Entry 5SBC (X-ray diffraction, 2.32 A resolution); this record covers chains C and D of the 6 polymer chains in the assembly.

Chain C:
Molecule: Tubulin alpha-1B chain
Source organism: Bos taurus
UniProtKB: P81947 (TBA1B_BOVIN); numbering as in UniProt (aligned over 1-451)
Amino-acid sequence (451 residues; each row starts with the number of its first residue):
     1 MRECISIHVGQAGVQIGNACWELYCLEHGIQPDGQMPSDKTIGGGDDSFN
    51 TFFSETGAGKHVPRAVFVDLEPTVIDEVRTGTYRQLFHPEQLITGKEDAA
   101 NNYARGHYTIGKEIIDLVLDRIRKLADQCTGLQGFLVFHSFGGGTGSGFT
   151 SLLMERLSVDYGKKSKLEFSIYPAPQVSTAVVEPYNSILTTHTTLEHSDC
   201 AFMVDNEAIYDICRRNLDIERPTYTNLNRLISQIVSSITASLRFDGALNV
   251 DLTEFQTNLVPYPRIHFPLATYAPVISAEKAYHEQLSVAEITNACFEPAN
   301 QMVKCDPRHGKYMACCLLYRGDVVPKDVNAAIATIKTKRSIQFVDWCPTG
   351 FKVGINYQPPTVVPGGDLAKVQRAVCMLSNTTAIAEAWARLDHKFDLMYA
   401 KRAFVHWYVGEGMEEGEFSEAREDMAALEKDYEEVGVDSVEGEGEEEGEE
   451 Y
Unresolved in the structure: 441-451
Ion coordination: Ca2+: D39, T41, G44, E55
Small-molecule neighbours: GTP (guanosine-5'-triphosphate): G10, Q11, A12, Q15, I16, D69, D98, A99, A100, N101, S140, G142, G143, G144, T145, G146, I171, P173, V177, S178, T179, E183, N206, Y224, L227, N228, I231

Chain D:
Molecule: Tubulin beta-2B chain
Source organism: Bos taurus
UniProtKB: Q6B856 (TBB2B_BOVIN); the author numbering skips numbers that UniProt does not, so the offset changes along the chain: 1-42 = UniProt 1-42; 45-360 = UniProt 43-358; 369-455 = UniProt 359-445
Amino-acid sequence (445 residues; each row starts with the number of its first residue; note: 10 numbers in that range are skipped by the numbering (no residue carries them; nothing is unmodelled there)):
     1 MREIVHIQAGQCGNQIGAKFWEVISDEHGIDPTGSYHGDSDL
    45 QLERINVYYNEATGNKYVPRAILVDLEPGTMDSVRSGPFGQIFRPDNFVF
    95 GQSGAGNNWAKGHYTEGAELVDSVLDVVRKESESCDCLQGFQLTHSLGGG
   145 TGSGMGTLLISKIREEYPDRIMNTFSVMPSPKVSDTVVEPYNATLSVHQL
   195 VENTDETYCIDNEALYDICFRTLKLTTPTYGDLNHLVSATMSGVTTCLRF
   245 PGQLNADLRKLAVNMVPFPRLHFFMPGFAPLTSRGSQQYRALTVPELTQQ
   295 MFDSKNMMAACDPRHGRYLTVAAIFRGRMSMKEVDEQMLNVQNKNSSYFV
   345 EWIPNNVKTAVCDIPP
   369 RGLKMSATFIGNSTAIQELFKRISEQFTAMFRRKAFLHWYTGEGMDEMEF
   419 TEAESNMNDLVSEYQQYQDATADEQGEFEEEEGEDEA
Unresolved in the structure: 281-285, 442-455
Ion coordination: Mg2+: Q11 (together with GDP)
Small-molecule neighbours:
  - 5JS ((1S,2R,3S,5S,6S,16E,18E,20R)-11-chloro-12,20-dimethoxy-2,5,9,16-tetramethyl-8,23-dioxo-4,24-dioxa-9,22-diazatetracyclo[19.3.1.1~10,14~.0~3,5~]hexacosa-10(26),11,13,16,18,21-hexaen-6-yl phenylacetate): G100, N101, N102, K105, D179, T180, V181, V182, F404, W407, Y408
  - GDP (guanosine-5'-diphosphate): G10, Q11, C12, Q15, I16, N101, S140, G142, G143, G144, T145, G146, V171, P173, V177, S178, E183, N206, L209, Y224, L227, N228, V231
Swiss-Prot annotation at these positions:
  - motif: M1 to I4 (MREI motif)
  - binding site (GTP): Q11, E71, S140, G144, T145, G146, N206, N228
  - binding site (Mg(2+)): E71
  - modified residue: S40 (Phosphoserine), T57 (Phosphothreonine), K60 (N6-acetyllysine), S174 (Phosphoserine), T287 (Phosphothreonine), T292 (Phosphothreonine), R320 (Omega-N-methylarginine), E448 (5-glutamyl polyglutamate)
  - cross-link (Glycyl lysine isopeptide (Lys-Gly)): K60 (interchain with G-Cter in ubiquitin), K326 (interchain with G-Cter in ubiquitin)
From the paper describing this entry:
  - binding site for 5JS: N102, K105, V181

Chain C / chain D interface:
Residue-residue contacts (52):
  Q11(C) - Q247(D)  hydrogen bond
  K96(C) - R2(D)
  K96(C) - D130(D)  salt bridge
  K96(C) - C131(D)
  E97(C) - R2(D)  salt bridge
  E97(C) - C131(D)
  D98(C) - K254(D)  salt bridge
  A100(C) - R253(D)
  A100(C) - K254(D)
  A100(C) - V257(D)
  N101(C) - K254(D)
  R105(C) - R253(D)
  P175(C) - N349(D)
  S178(C) - K352(D)  hydrogen bond
  T179(C) - L248(D)
  T179(C) - N258(D)  hydrogen bond (backbone-side chain)
  A180(C) - N258(D)
  V181(C) - N258(D)  hydrogen bond (backbone-side chain)
  V181(C) - I347(D)  hydrophobic
  V181(C) - P348(D)
  V181(C) - N349(D)
  V182(C) - V257(D)  hydrophobic
  Y210(C) - D329(D)
  E220(C) - K326(D)
  R221(C) - M325(D)  hydrogen bond
  R221(C) - D329(D)  salt bridge
  Y224(C) - Q247(D)
  K394(C) - N349(D)  hydrogen bond
  L397(C) - E345(D)
  L397(C) - W346(D)
  L397(C) - P348(D)  hydrophobic
  L397(C) - A440(D)  hydrophobic
  M398(C) - W346(D)  hydrogen bond (backbone-backbone)
  M398(C) - P348(D)
  K401(C) - F262(D)
  K401(C) - W346(D)
  K401(C) - A438(D)
  K401(C) - T439(D)  hydrogen bond (side chain-backbone)
  R402(C) - F262(D)
  A403(C) - P261(D)
  A403(C) - F262(D)  hydrophobic
  F404(C) - V257(D)
  F404(C) - V260(D)
  F404(C) - P261(D)  hydrogen bond (backbone-backbone)
  F404(C) - T314(D)
  H406(C) - V260(D)  hydrogen bond (side chain-backbone)
  H406(C) - P261(D)
  H406(C) - F262(D)
  H406(C) - P263(D)
  W407(C) - A256(D)  hydrophobic
  W407(C) - V257(D)
  W407(C) - V260(D)  hydrogen bond (side chain-backbone)
Also at the interface, not in a pair above, chain D (30 interface residues in all): R164, D251, N350

Summary:
Chain C and chain D form an interface of 26 and 30 residues respectively; the contacts include 11 hydrogen
bonds and 4 salt bridges. Polar pairs include K96(C)-D130(D), E97(C)-R2(D) and D98(C)-K254(D). Chain C binds
GTP. Chain D binds GDP and compound 5JS. The paper reports a binding site for 5JS at N102(D), K105(D) and
V181(D).
Chain C is Tubulin alpha-1B chain and chain D is Tubulin beta-2B chain, both from Bos taurus; the structure,
Tubulin-maytansinoid-5a-complex, was determined by X-ray diffraction together with 5SB8, 5SB9, 5SBA, 5SBB,
5SBD and 5SBE from the same study.
